5ANB - chains K and N of the 12 polymer chains in the assembly; structure by electron microscopy, 4.10 A resolution (low resolution: residue-level contacts below are approximate; hydrogen-bond / salt-bridge calls are withheld).

== Chain K ==
Protein: Elongation factor tu GTP-binding domain-containing protein 1
Organism: Homo sapiens
UniProtKB: Q7Z2Z2 (ETUD1_HUMAN); numbering as in UniProt (aligned over 1-1120)
Amino-acid sequence (1120 residues; each row starts with the number of its first residue):
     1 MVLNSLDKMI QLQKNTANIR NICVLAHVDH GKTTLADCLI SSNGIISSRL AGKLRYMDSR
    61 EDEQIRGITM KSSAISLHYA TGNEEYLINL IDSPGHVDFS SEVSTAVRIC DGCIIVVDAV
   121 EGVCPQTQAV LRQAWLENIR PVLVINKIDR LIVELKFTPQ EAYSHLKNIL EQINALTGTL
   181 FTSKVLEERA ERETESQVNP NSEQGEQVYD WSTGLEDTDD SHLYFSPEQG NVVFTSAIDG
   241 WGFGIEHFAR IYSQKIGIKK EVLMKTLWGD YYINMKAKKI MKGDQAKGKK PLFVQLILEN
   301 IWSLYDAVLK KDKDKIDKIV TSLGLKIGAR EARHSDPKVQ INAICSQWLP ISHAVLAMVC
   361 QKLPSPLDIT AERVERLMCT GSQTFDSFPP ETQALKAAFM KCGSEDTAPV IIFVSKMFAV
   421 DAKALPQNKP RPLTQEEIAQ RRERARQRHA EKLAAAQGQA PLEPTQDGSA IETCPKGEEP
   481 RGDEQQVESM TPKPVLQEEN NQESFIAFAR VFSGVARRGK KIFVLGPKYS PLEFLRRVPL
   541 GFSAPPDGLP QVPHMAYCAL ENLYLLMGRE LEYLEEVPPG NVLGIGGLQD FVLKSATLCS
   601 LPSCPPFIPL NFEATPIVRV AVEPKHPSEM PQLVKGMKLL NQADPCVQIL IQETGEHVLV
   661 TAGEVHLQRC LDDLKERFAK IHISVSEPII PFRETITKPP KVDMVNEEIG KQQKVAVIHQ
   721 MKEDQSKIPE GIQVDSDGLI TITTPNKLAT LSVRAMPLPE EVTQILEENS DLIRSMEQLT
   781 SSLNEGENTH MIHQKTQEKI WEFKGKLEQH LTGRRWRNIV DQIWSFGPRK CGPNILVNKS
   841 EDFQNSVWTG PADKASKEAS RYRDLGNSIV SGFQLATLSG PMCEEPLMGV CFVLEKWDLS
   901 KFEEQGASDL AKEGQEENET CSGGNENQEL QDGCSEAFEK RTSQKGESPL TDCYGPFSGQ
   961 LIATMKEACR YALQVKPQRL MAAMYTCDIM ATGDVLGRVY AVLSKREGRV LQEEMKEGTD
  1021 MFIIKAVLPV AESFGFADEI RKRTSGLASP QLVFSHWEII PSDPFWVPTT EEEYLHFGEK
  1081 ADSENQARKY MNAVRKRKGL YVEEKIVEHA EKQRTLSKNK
Curated features (UniProtKB/Swiss-Prot):
  - binding site (GTP): Ala26 to Thr33, Asp92 to His96, Asn146 to Asp149
  - modified residue: Lys528 (N6-acetyllysine)
  - natural variant: Met882 (M882K: In SDS2; uncertain significance), Arg1095 (R1095Q: In SDS2; uncertain significance)
  - mutagenesis: Thr33 (T33A: Loss of GTPase activity. Abolishes dissociation of EIF6 from 60S pre-ribosome subunits), His96 (H96A: Loss of GTPase activity. Abolishes dissociation of EIF6 from 60S pre-ribosome subunits)

== Chain N ==
Molecule: 26S ribosomal RNA
Organism: Dictyostelium discoideum
Sequence (3741 nucleotides; each row starts with the number of its first residue):
     1 UCCGCCUCAC CUUUGUAAGA UUACCCGCUG AACUUAAGCA UAUCAGUAAG CGGAGGAAAA
    61 GAAACUAACU AGGAUUCCGU CAGUAACGGC GAGUGAAGAC GGAAUAGCCC AAGGUUCAAA
   121 CCUGGAUCUC UUCGAGGUUA GGUGAUGUGA CCUAUGGACU GAUGGAGCCC GCUGUUGUGA
   181 CUGCUAAUUC CGUUUGGAAU UUCGAGUCGU AGAAGGUGAU AACCCUGUUC GCAGUAUCAC
   241 AACAGUUGGA CUUUGCCAUU AGCUCCACGA GUAGGAAUGU CUGAAAUUGC AUUCUGAAUG
   301 GGUGAUAAGA UUCAUCCAAG GCUAAAUAUA UGUUAGGAGA UCGAUAGCAU ACAAGUACCG
   361 UGAGGGAAAG GUGAAAAGAA CUUUGAAAAA AGGUUUAAAA GUAUUUGACA CCGUUUAUGU
   421 GGAAGCGUUU ACUUGGACCC CGAUUAAUGA CGUCGGUUUA GCUCUAAUUC UUAGGUGGCC
   481 AAAGUAGAGU GUUACGUGCU GAUCAAAAGG UAACGGACAU UUGAUUCAUU GGUUAUCGAC
   541 GAGGAAGGUA CUCUAAAUCG GCCAGUUACU AACGGGUGAG AUCUGAUGUU UAUAAAAUGG
   601 GGGAUGAGGC UUAUCGGCUU GCUGGUGGCU CGCUCUCAAU AAUGGAUAUU GGGUUUCAUC
   661 AAGAGUGCAA AAUGGUGGCA AUUCACUAUU AGUGGUUAUU AAUUUUGUUU GCGUGGCUUG
   721 GCCUUGUCUA CAGGUUAUCU UCGGAUGGCU UGUAGCUUUG UUGAACGCGU GGGCUUAAUG
   781 UUGUGAUUCU AGUAGCGUUA CCAUAUCGUU AGAGUGGGUU CAAUAAAUGU CCCGUCUUGA
   841 AACACGGAUC AAGGAGGCCG UUUUGUGUGC GAGUGUAAGA GUAAUUAAAA CUCUGACGCG
   901 UAUUGAAAGA AAGAAUACUC CAAAAGAUCG UAACUACGGU UACCUUCUGU AAGGAGUGCC
   961 CGAAUCAUGA GAACUCUGUU UCGAAAGGAU UUGCGGUUGA GCACCUAGAA UGGGACCCGA
  1021 AAGGUUGUGA ACUAUGCCUG AGGAAGGCGA AGUCAGGGGA AACUCUGAUG GAGGCUUGUC
  1081 GCAAUGCUGA CGUGCAAAUC GCUUGUCUAA CUUGGGUAUA GGGGCGAAAG ACUAAUCGAA
  1141 CAACCUAGUA GCUGGUUCCU UCCGAAGUUU CCCUCAGGAU AGCUGGAGCA GUAUUCUAGU
  1201 UCCAUCUUGU AAAGACAAUG AUUAGCAGUU UCGGGGGCGU AAUGCUCUCA GCUGAUUCUC
  1261 AAACUCUGAA CGGGUGGGUA UCAUUUUAAU UCACUUAAUU GGAUUUUAAA AUUAAAUUGC
  1321 ACAUGUGCAA UGAAAAAUAG GAGCUCUUAG UGGGCCAUUU UUGGUAAGCA GAACUGGCGA
  1381 UGUGGGUUGA ACCAAAUAUU GGGAUAAGAC GUCUAACAUU CACUAAUAGA UACCACAAAA
  1441 GGUGUUAGUU CAUUAAGACA GCAGGACGGU GGCCAUGGAA GUCGGUAUCC GCUAAGGAGU
  1501 GUGUAACAAC UCACCUGCCA AAUGGACUAG CCCUGAAAAU GGAUGACGCU AGCAGUGGAU
  1561 GGUCGAUGCC CAAUCGUUAA AAGAAGUGAU AAUACUUUUA ACGUGUAGGA AGGCGUGAAG
  1621 GUAACGUAGA AGCUUGAAUG UGAAUUCGAG UGGAGUUGUC UUUAGUGCAG AUCUUGAUGG
  1681 UAGUAGCAAA UAUUCAAAAG AAUUUACUUU GAAGGCCGAA GUGGGGAAGG GUUCCAUAAC
  1741 AAUGGAAUUC ACUUAUGGGU GAGUCGAUCC UAAGGUUUGG GUUAACUCUC UCUAAUAAGG
  1801 UUACUAGGUC AUUGGAUCGA AAGUGAAGGU GGCUUUAACA CUAGUGACUU UAUAGGCCGA
  1861 AAGGGAAGCG GGUUAAAAUU CCUGCACCAU CGAAUGGGAU AUUAGGGUAA CCGAUCGUAA
  1921 UCCGGGACAU CAAUUGGCGG UCGAGGAAGA GUUAUCUUUU CUUGUUAACA UUGUCUUGGG
  1981 GUCCUCCGAA UCAGGUCAAC UGGAGACGAG GAUUCAUCGC ACAAUGGAAG AGCACAGUCC
  2041 UUUGGAUUGG GUCUCGCAUC CGCUAAAUGG UCCUUGAAAA CCGGAUUAUG GUAUUUAAUC
  2101 CUAUUUGGUG UUCGUACCAA UAACCACAUC AGGUCUCCAA GGUGAAUAGC CUCUGGUCAA
  2161 AUGUAUUAAU GUAGAUAAGG GAAGUCGGCA AAACCGAUCU GUAACUUCGG GAUAAGGAUU
  2221 GGCUCUAAAG GCUGGUGGAG UGGACAUAUU GGAGUUUGCU AUUUGUUUUU UACUUUUAGG
  2281 AUGGGCAACU GUUUUGAAGG UUUAAGAUGG GUGGUAAUUC UUUCCAAUGU GAGGGCUUGC
  2341 UCGUUCUGCU UUACGAUUAA CAGCUAAUUU AGAACUGUGA CGAUCACCGG GAAUCCAACU
  2401 GUUUAAUUAA AACAAAGCAU UGCGAUAAGC UUAAAAGCUU UUGACGCAAU GUGAUUUCUG
  2461 CCCAGUGCUC UGAAUGUCAA AGUGAAGAGA UUCAACCUAG CACGGGUAAA CGGCGGGAGU
  2521 AACUAUGACU CUCUUAAGGU AGCCAAAUGC CUCGUCAUCU AAUUAGUGAC GCGCAUGAAU
  2581 GGAUCAAUGA GAUUCCCACU GUCCCUAACU ACUAUACAGC GAAACCACUG CAAGGGGAAC
  2641 GGGCCUUGCA AAAACAGCGG GGAAAGAAGA CCCUGUUGAG CUUGACUCUA GUCUGAUAUU
  2701 GCAUAGUGAC CUAAAAGGUG UAGAAUAGGU GGGAGGGGCA ACCCGACGGU GAAAUACCAC
  2761 CCCUUUUGGC GUUACUUUGC UAACUUGGAA UAACAGUACC UCAUAAUUCA UUUUAUGAUG
  2821 GUUUUGGUGA AUAAGCGGAU CAACCACGGG UGAAAUCUGU GCAAAUUGGG CAACUGAUUU
  2881 GUAUAGCAAA GUAGUCCCUC UGGUCCCGUA UUAUGUCGAC CAAGAACAGU UUCAGGUGGG
  2941 GAGUUUGGCU GGGGCGGCAC AUUUGUUAAA AGAUAACGCA AGUGUCCAAA GGCAGGCUCA
  3001 GUGAGAACAG AAAUCUCACG UAGAGUAAAA GGGCAAAAGC CUGCUUGAUU CUGAUUUUCA
  3061 GUACUAAUCG GAACUGGGAA ACCAGGGCCU AUCGAUCCUU UAUGUGCUUA AAUCUUAACC
  3121 CUAGAGGUGU CAGAAAAGUU ACCACAGGGA UAACUGGCUU GUGGCAGCCA AGCGCUCAUA
  3181 GCGACGCUGC UUUUUGAUCC UUCGAUGUCG GCUCUUCUUA UCAUUGUGAA GCAGAAUUCA
  3241 CAAAGUGUUG GAUUGUUCAC CCACUAACAA GGAACGUGAG CUGGGUUUAG ACCGUCGUGA
  3301 GACAGGUUAG UUUUACCCUA CUGUUGUCAA UUGUUUGCGU AAUAGUAGCA UGAUUUAGUA
  3361 CGAGAGGAAC UGUCAUGCCG GAUCACUGGU CUGUAGGUUU AUUUGACAAA AUAGUGACCU
  3421 GCCGCUACCA UCCGUUGGAU AAUGGCUGAA CGCCUCUAAG UCAGAAUCCA UUCUAGAAAC
  3481 GCAAACCAAA UGCUUUAGAG UGUGAAUGUU GUAGGUAACA UUAGGUUGUU GGUGGGGGAC
  3541 CACUUUCAAC UUUAAACCAU AUGAUUAAUC GCUGUUACAC UGCAGUUUCC UUCCGGUUAU
  3601 UGUGGUGGGU GGCUAAAUUC UAAUUUAUAU CCUCGUUCCG CUCAACUCUU CGAUUGUAGA
  3661 CGACUAUCAA AUGAACUAGG UGCUGUAAGC UUCCGAGUAG CGUUCAGUUA CGAGGGGUUG
  3721 AGGCUUUUCC AUUAGUUCUU U
Disordered / not traced: 1-1220, 1271-1355, 1603-2391, 2701-2924, 3481-3741
Differences from the reference sequence: conflict C3119 (G in FR733594.)

== How chain K and chain N interact ==
Pairs across the interface (16):
  Gly993(K) - A1505(N)
  Asp994(K) - A1505(N)
  Gly997(K) - A1505(N)
  Arg998(K) - U1504(N)
  Tyr1000(K) - G1478(N)
  Arg1009(K) - U1476(N)
  Val1010(K) - U1476(N)
  Val1010(K) - G1477(N)
  Val1010(K) - G1478(N)
  Val1010(K) - A1479(N)
  Leu1011(K) - G1477(N)
  Gln1012(K) - G1477(N)
  Glu1013(K) - G1477(N)
  Glu1013(K) - G1478(N)
  Glu1013(K) - A1505(N)
  Phe1022(K) - A1505(N)
Other interface residues (no listed pair), chain K (13 interface residues in all): Gln733, Arg1043
Other interface residues (no listed pair), chain N (10 interface residues in all): G1236, G1237, A1506, A3363

== In short ==
Chain K and chain N form an interface of 13 and 10 residues respectively. UniProt lists 17 GTP-binding
residues and 2 mutagenesis sites on chain K.
Chain K is Elongation factor tu GTP-binding domain-containing protein 1 (Homo sapiens) and chain N is 26S
ribosomal RNA (Dictyostelium discoideum); the structure, Mechanism of eIF6 release from the nascent 60S
ribosomal subunit, was determined by electron microscopy, deposited together with 6QKL, 5AN9 and 5ANC.
